6BVN - chains C and B of the 3 polymer chains in the assembly; structure by electron microscopy, 4.00 A resolution.

== Chain C (and B) ==
Protein: Capsid protein
Source organism: Hepatitis B virus genotype D subtype adw
Notes: chain B of this document is another copy of the same molecule, construct and numbering; everything in this record applies to it too
UniProt: P03147 (CAPSD_HBVD1); residue numbers follow UniProt; this construct covers 1-149
Sequence (150 residues; row label = number of the first residue in the row):
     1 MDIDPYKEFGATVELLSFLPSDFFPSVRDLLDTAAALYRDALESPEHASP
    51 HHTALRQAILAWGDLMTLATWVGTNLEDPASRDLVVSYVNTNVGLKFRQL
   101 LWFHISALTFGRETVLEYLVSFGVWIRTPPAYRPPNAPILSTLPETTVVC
Disordered / not traced: 145-150
Differences from the reference sequence: engineered mutation Ala48 (Cys in P03147), Ala61 (Cys in P03147), Ala107 (Cys in P03147); expression tag (150)
Small-molecule neighbours: hap-tamra (E9D; Heteroaryldihydropyrimidine tetramethylrodamine): Val124, Trp125, Arg127, Thr128, Pro129, Tyr132, Pro134, Asn136, Leu143, Pro144

== Chain C / chain B interface ==
Contacting residue pairs - 14 pairs, chain C then chain B:
  Glu14(C) - Ala35(B)
  Glu14(C) - Arg39(B)  salt bridge
  Leu15(C) - Ala36(B)
  Phe18(C) - Thr33(B)
  Phe18(C) - Ala36(B)  hydrophobic
  Val120(C) - Leu37(B)  hydrophobic
  Arg127(C) - Asp29(B)  salt bridge
  Arg127(C) - Asp32(B)  salt bridge
  Pro129(C) - Asp22(B)
  Pro129(C) - Phe23(B)
  Tyr132(C) - Pro20(B)
  Tyr132(C) - Phe122(B)  hydrophobic
  Tyr132(C) - Trp125(B)  hydrophobic
  Tyr132(C) - Ala137(B)  hydrophobic
Also at the interface, not in a pair above, chain C (9 interface residues in all): Val124, Pro134
Also at the interface, not in a pair above, chain B (16 interface residues in all): Phe24, Pro25, Ile139

== Overview ==
Chain C and chain B form an interface of 9 and 16 residues respectively; the contacts include 3 salt bridges.
Among the polar pairs are Glu14(C)-Arg39(B), Arg127(C)-Asp29(B) and Arg127(C)-Asp32(B). Chain C binds
hap-tamra.
Both chains are Capsid protein (Hepatitis B virus genotype D subtype adw). Entry 6BVN (Cryo-EM Structure of
Hepatitis B virus T=3 capsid in complex with the fluorescent allosteric modulator HAP-TAMRA) was determined by
electron microscopy, deposited together with 6BVF.
